PDB entry 3ZC0 | X-ray diffraction, 2.98 A resolution | chains E and N of the 5 polymer chains in the assembly

# Chain E
Protein: Aftrax
From: Archaeoglobus fulgidus
Reference sequence: O28024 (O28024_ARCFU); residues 1-196 here = UniProt positions 1-196
Sequence (199 residues; numbered -2 to 196; the number before each row is that of its first residue; numbers below 1 keep their minus sign (Gly-2 is residue -2)):
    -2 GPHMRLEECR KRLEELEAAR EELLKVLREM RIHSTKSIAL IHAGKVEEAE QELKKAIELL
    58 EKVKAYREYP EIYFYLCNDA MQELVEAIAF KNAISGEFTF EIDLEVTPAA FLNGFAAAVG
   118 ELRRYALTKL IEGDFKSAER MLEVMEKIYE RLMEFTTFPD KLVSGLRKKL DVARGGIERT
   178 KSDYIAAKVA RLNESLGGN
Not modelled in the structure: -2 to 0, 191-196
Construct notes: expression tag (-2 to 0); engineered mutation Ala114 (Asp in O28024)
Bound ions: Mg2+: Glu83, Glu118 (shared with C11(N), G12(N) of chain N)
Reported in the primary citation:
  - catalytic residues: Glu83, Glu118
  - catalytic residues: Glu80 (by similarity / conservation)
  - binding site for the 16-nt RNA strand: Arg17, Arg25, Tyr72, Lys158, Arg164, Arg176
  - binding site for the 16-nt RNA strand (chain N): Lys158, Arg164

# Chain N
Molecule: 16-nt RNA strand
Sequence (16 nucleotides; row label = number of the first residue in the row):
     1 UUCGACGCGU CGAAUU
Not modelled in the structure: 16
Bound ions: Mg2+: C11, G12 (shared with Glu83(E), Glu118(E) of chain E)

# Chain E / chain N interface
Residue-residue contacts (15):
  Arg25(E) - C8(N)  hydrogen bond to the sugar
  Arg25(E) - G9(N)  salt bridge to the phosphate
  Arg25(E) - U10(N)  salt bridge to the phosphate
  Arg28(E) - G9(N)  sugar contact
  Arg28(E) - U10(N)  sugar contact
  Thr32(E) - U10(N)  phosphate contact
  Thr32(E) - C11(N)  phosphate contact
  Glu80(E) - U10(N)  sugar contact
  Glu80(E) - C11(N)  sugar contact
  Glu118(E) - C11(N)  phosphate contact
  Glu118(E) - G12(N)  phosphate contact
  Val169(E) - G12(N)  phosphate contact
  Val169(E) - A13(N)  phosphate contact
  Arg176(E) - A13(N)  salt bridge to the phosphate
  Arg176(E) - A14(N)  salt bridge to the phosphate
Interface residues without a listed pair, chain E (8 interface residues in all): Arg121

# Summary
8 residues of chain E face 7 of chain N across their interface; the contacts include 1 hydrogen bond and 4
salt bridges. Among the polar pairs are Arg25(E)-C8(N), Arg25(E)-G9(N) and Arg25(E)-U10(N). The paper reports
catalytic residues Glu83(E), Glu118(E) and Glu80(E); a binding site for the 16-nt RNA strand at Arg17(E),
Arg25(E) and Tyr72(E) among others.
Here chain E is Aftrax (Archaeoglobus fulgidus) and chain N is a 16-nt RNA strand. Entry 3ZC0 (Structure of
AfC3PO - duplex RNA complex) was determined by X-ray diffraction together with 3ZC1 from the same study.
